1FN3 - chains C and D of the 4 polymer chains in the assembly; structure by X-ray diffraction, 2.48 A resolution.

Chain C:
Name: Hemoglobin alpha chain
Organism: Homo sapiens
UniProtKB: P69905 (HBA_HUMAN); numbering as in UniProt (aligned over 1-141)
Amino-acid sequence (141 residues; each row starts with the number of its first residue):
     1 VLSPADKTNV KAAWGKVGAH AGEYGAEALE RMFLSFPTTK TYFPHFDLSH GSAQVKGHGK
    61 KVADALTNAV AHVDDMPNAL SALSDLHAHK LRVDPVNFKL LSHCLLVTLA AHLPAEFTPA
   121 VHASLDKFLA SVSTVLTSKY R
Ligand contacts: protoporphyrin IX containing ni(II) (HNI): T39, Y42, F43, H45, F46, H58, K61, V62, A65, L66, L83, H87, L91, V93, N97, F98, V132, S133, L136
Curated features (UniProtKB/Swiss-Prot):
  - site: K61 (Not glycated)
  - natural variant: D6 (A6D: In J-Toronto; this construct carries the variant), A13 (A13D: In J-Paris 1/J-Aljezur), E27 (A27E: In Shenyang; this construct carries the variant), K61 (K61N: In Zambia; deletion: In Clinic), D64 (A64D: In Pontoise; this construct carries the variant), D75 (D75A: In Lille; D75G: In Chapel Hill; D75N: In G-Pest), A111 (A111D: In Petah Tikva)

Chain D:
Name: Hemoglobin beta chain
Organism: Homo sapiens
UniProtKB: P68871 (HBB_HUMAN); residues 1-146 here = UniProt positions 1-146
Amino-acid sequence (146 residues; numbered 1 to 146; the number before each row is that of its first residue):
     1 VHLTPEEKSA VTALWGKVNV DEVGGEALGR LLVVYPWTQR FFESFGDLST PDAVMGNPKV
    61 KAHGKKVLGA FSDGLAHLDN LKGTFATLSE LHCDKLHVDP ENFRLLGNVL VCVLAHHFGK
   121 EFTPPVQAAY QKVVAGVANA LAHKYH
Ion coordination: protoporphyrin IX containing ni(II) Ni near H92 (its only coordinating residue here)
Ligand contacts: protoporphyrin IX containing ni(II) (HNI): L31, T38, F41, F42, F45, H63, K66, V67, F85, L88, L91, H92, L96, V98, N102, F103, L106, V137, L141
Curated features (UniProtKB/Swiss-Prot):
  - natural variant: L3 (H3L: In Graz; this construct carries the variant), E7 (E7A: In G-Makassar; E7K: In Hb C; E7Q: In Machida; E7V: In SKCA), K8 (E8K: In G-Siriraj; this construct carries the variant), V11 (A11V: In Iraq-Halabja; this construct carries the variant), G16 (W16G: In Randwick; this construct carries the variant), V23 (E23V: In D-Granada; this construct carries the variant), G24 (V24G: In Miyashiro; this construct carries the variant), G25 (G25D: In Moscva; G25R: In Riverdale-Bronx; G25V: In Savannah), L32 (L32P: In Yokohama), V33 (L33V: In Muscat; this construct carries the variant), R40 (Q40R: In Tianshui; this construct carries the variant), F42 (F42Y: In Mequon; deletion: In Bruxelles), 11 further natural variant entries in UniProt

How chain C and chain D interact:
Contacting residue pairs (37; chain C residue first):
  E30(C) with P124(D)
  R31(C) with F122(D), hydrogen bond (side chain-backbone); Q127(D)
  L34(C) with P124(D), hydrophobic; P125(D); A128(D)
  S35(C) with Q127(D), hydrogen bond; A128(D); Q131(D)
  F36(C) with Q131(D)
  H103(C) with N108(D); C112(D); Q131(D), hydrogen bond
  C104(C) with Q127(D)
  L106(C) with C112(D), hydrophobic
  V107(C) with V111(D); A115(D), hydrophobic; Q127(D)
  A110(C) with C112(D); A115(D); H116(D), hydrogen bond (backbone-backbone)
  A111(C) with A115(D); G119(D)
  H112(C) with K120(D)
  P114(C) with H116(D)
  F117(C) with R30(D), hydrogen bond (backbone-side chain); C112(D); H116(D), hydrogen bond (backbone-side chain)
  T118(C) with R30(D)
  P119(C) with R30(D); V33(D); M55(D), hydrophobic
  H122(C) with R30(D); V34(D)
  A123(C) with V34(D), hydrophobic
  D126(C) with V34(D); Y35(D)
Also at the interface, not in a pair above, chain C (20 interface residues in all): A120
Also at the interface, not in a pair above, chain D (21 interface residues in all): P51, V109, T123

Summary:
Chain C and chain D form an interface of 20 and 21 residues respectively; the contacts include 6 hydrogen
bonds. Polar contacts include R31(C)-F122(D), S35(C)-Q127(D) and H103(C)-Q131(D). Bound to chain C:
protoporphyrin IX containing ni(II). Chain D binds protoporphyrin IX containing ni(II).
Chain C is Hemoglobin alpha chain and chain D is Hemoglobin beta chain, both from Homo sapiens; the structure,
Crystal structure of nickel reconstituted hemoglobin-A case for permanent, T-state hemoglobin, was determined
by X-ray diffraction.
